7ZQP - chains c and b of the 6 polymer chains in the assembly; structure by electron microscopy, 3.60 A resolution.

[Chain c (and b)]
Molecule: Probable baseplate hub protein
Source organism: Escherichia phage T5
Notes: chain b of this document is another copy of the same molecule, construct and numbering; everything in this record applies to it too
UniProt: Q6QGE9 (BPPB3_BPT5); numbering as in UniProt (aligned over 1-949)
Chain sequence (949 residues; row label = number of the first residue in the row):
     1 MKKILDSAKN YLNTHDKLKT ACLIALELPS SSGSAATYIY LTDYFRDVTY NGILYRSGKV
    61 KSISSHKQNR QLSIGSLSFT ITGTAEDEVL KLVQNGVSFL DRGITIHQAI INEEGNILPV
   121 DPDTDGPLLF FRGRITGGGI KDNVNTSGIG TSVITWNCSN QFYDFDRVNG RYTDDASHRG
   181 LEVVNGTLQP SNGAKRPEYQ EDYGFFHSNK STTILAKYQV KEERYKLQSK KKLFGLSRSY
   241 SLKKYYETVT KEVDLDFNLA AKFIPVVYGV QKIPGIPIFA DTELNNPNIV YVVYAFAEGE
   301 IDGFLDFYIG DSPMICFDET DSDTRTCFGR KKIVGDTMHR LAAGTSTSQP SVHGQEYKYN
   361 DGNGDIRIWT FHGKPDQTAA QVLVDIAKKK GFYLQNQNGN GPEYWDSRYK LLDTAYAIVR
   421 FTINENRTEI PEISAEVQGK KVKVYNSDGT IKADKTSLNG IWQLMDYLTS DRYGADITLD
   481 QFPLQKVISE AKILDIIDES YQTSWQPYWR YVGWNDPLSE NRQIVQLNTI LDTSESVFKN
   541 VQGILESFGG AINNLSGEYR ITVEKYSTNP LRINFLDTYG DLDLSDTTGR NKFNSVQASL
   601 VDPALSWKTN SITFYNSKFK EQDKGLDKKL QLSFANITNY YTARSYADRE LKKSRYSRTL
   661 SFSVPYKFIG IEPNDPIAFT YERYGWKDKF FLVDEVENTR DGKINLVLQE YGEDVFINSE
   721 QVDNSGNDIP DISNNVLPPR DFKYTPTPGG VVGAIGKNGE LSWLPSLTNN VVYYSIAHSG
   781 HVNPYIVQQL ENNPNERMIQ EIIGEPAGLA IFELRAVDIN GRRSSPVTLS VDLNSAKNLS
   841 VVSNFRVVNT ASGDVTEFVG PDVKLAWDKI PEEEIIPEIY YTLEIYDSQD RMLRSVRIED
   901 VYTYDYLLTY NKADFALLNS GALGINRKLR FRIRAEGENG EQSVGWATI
Unresolved in the structure: 721-949
Disulfide bonds: Cys316-Cys327

[Interface between chain c and chain b]
Contacting residue pairs (45; chain c residue first):
  Phe575(c) - Val144(b)  hydrophobic
  Gly580(c) - Asp142(b)
  Gly580(c) - Val144(b)
  Asp581(c) - Asp142(b)
  Asp581(c) - Asn143(b)
  Leu582(c) - Lys141(b)
  Leu582(c) - Asp142(b)  hydrogen bond (backbone-backbone)
  Asp583(c) - Ile140(b)
  Asp583(c) - Lys141(b)
  Leu584(c) - Gly139(b)
  Leu584(c) - Ile140(b)  hydrogen bond (backbone-backbone)
  Asp586(c) - Gly96(b)
  Asp586(c) - Val97(b)
  Asp586(c) - Gly137(b)
  Asp586(c) - Gly138(b)  hydrogen bond (backbone-backbone)
  Thr588(c) - Val97(b)
  Thr588(c) - Leu100(b)
  Gly589(c) - Leu100(b)
  Lys618(c) - Val183(b)
  Lys618(c) - Asn185(b)
  Lys624(c) - Tyr163(b)  hydrogen bond (side chain-backbone)
  Lys624(c) - Asp166(b)
  Lys624(c) - Arg167(b)
  Lys624(c) - Val168(b)  hydrogen bond (backbone-backbone)
  Gly625(c) - Val168(b)
  Leu626(c) - Asp166(b)
  Leu626(c) - Val168(b)
  Tyr656(c) - Val97(b)  hydrophobic
  Arg658(c) - Leu92(b)  hydrogen bond (side chain-backbone)
  Arg658(c) - Val93(b)  hydrogen bond (side chain-backbone)
  Arg658(c) - Gly96(b)
  Arg658(c) - Val97(b)
  Tyr681(c) - Asp142(b)  hydrogen bond
  Arg683(c) - Gly83(b)  hydrogen bond (side chain-backbone)
  Arg683(c) - Glu86(b)
  Arg683(c) - Leu90(b)
  Arg683(c) - Asp142(b)  salt bridge
  Arg683(c) - Ser152(b)  hydrogen bond
  Tyr684(c) - Val89(b)  hydrophobic
  Tyr684(c) - Leu90(b)
  Tyr684(c) - Val93(b)  hydrophobic
  Tyr684(c) - Ile140(b)
  Tyr684(c) - Asp142(b)  hydrogen bond
  Gly685(c) - Gln94(b)  hydrogen bond (backbone-side chain)
  Trp686(c) - Val93(b)
Interface residues without a listed pair, chain c (24 interface residues in all): Tyr579, Ser585, Lys592, Gln622
Interface residues without a listed pair, chain b (29 interface residues in all): Thr84, Asn95, Asp101, Ser536

[Overview]
The interface between chain c and chain b involves 24 residues on one side and 29 on the other, with 12
hydrogen bonds and 1 salt bridge. Polar contacts include Arg683(c)-Asp142(b), Lys624(c)-Tyr163(b) and
Arg658(c)-Leu92(b).
Both chains are Probable baseplate hub protein (Escherichia phage T5). Entry 7ZQP (Tail tip of siphophage T5 :
open cone after interaction with bacterial receptor FhuA) was determined by electron microscopy, deposited
together with 7QG9, 7ZHJ, 7ZN2, 7ZN4 and 7ZQB.
